6RYR - chains D and I of the 11 polymer chains in the assembly; structure by electron microscopy, 3.10 A resolution.

== Chain D ==
Name: Histone H2B 1.1
Organism: Xenopus laevis
UniProt: P02281 (H2B11_XENLA); residues 1-122 here correspond to UniProt positions 5-126 (UniProt number = residue number + 4)
Chain sequence (123 residues; row label = number of the first residue in the row; numbering starts at 0):
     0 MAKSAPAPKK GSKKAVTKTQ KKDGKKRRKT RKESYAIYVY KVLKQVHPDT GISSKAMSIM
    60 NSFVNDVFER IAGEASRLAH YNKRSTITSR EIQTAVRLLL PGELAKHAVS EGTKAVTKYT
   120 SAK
Disordered / not traced: 0-27
Differences from the reference sequence: initiating methionine (0); conflict Thr29 (Ser33 in P02281)
UniProt features mapped onto this chain:
  - modified residue: Lys2 (N6-acetyllysine), Lys9 (N6-acetyllysine), Ser11 (Phosphoserine), Lys12 (N6-acetyllysine), Lys17 (N6-acetyllysine)
  - glycosylation: Ser109 (O-linked (GlcNAc) serine)
  - cross-link: Lys117 (Glycyl lysine isopeptide (Lys-Gly) (interchain with G-Cter in ubiquitin))

== Chain I ==
Molecule: 149-nt DNA strand
Organism: synthetic construct
Sequence (149 nucleotides; numbered -72 to 76; the number before each row is that of its first residue; numbers below 1 keep their minus sign (DA-72 is residue -72)):
   -72 ATCAGAATCC CGGTGCCGAG GCCGCTCAAT TGGTCGTAGA CAGCTCTAGC ACCGCTTAAA
   -12 CGCACGTACG CGCTGTCCCC CGCGTTTTAA CCGCCAAGGG GATTACTCCC TAGTCTCCAG
    48 GCACGTGTCA GATATATACA TCGATAGGC

== How chain D and chain I interact ==
Contacting residue pairs (11):
  Thr29(D) with DT30(I), hydrogen bond to the phosphate
  Arg30(D) with DC-46(I), sugar contact
  Tyr39(D) with DG-53(I), hydrogen bond to the phosphate; DG-52(I), phosphate contact
  Gly50(D) with DG-53(I), phosphate contact
  Ile51(D) with DA-54(I), sugar contact; DG-53(I), phosphate contact
  Ser52(D) with DA-54(I), phosphate contact
  Ser53(D) with DA-54(I), hydrogen bond to the phosphate
  Arg83(D) with DG-34(I), salt bridge to the phosphate
  Ser84(D) with DG-34(I), phosphate contact
Interface residues without a listed pair, chain D (10 interface residues in all): Lys28
Interface residues without a listed pair, chain I (8 interface residues in all): DA-35, DA29

== In short ==
The interface between chain D and chain I involves 10 residues on one side and 8 on the other; the contacts
include 3 hydrogen bonds and 1 salt bridge. Among the polar pairs are Thr29(D)-DT30(I), Tyr39(D)-DG-53(I) and
Ser53(D)-DA-54(I).
Here chain D is Histone H2B 1.1 (Xenopus laevis) and chain I is a 149-nt DNA strand (synthetic construct).
Entry 6RYR (Nucleosome-CHD4 complex structure (single CHD4 copy)) was determined by electron microscopy (same
publication as 6RYU).
